4DYQ - chains A and B; structure by X-ray diffraction, 1.50 A resolution.

Chain A (and B):
Protein: Gene 1 protein
From: Shigella phage Sf6
Notes: chain B of this document is another copy of the same molecule, construct and numbering; everything in this record applies to it too
UniProtKB: Q716H4 (Q716H4_BPSFV); residue numbers follow UniProt; this construct covers 1-140
Amino-acid sequence (140 residues; row label = number of the first residue in the row):
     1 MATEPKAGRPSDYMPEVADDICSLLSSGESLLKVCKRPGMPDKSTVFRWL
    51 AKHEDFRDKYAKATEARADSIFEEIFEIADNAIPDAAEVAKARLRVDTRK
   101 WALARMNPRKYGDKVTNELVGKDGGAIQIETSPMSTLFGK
Disordered / not traced: 1-9, 133-140 (chain B: 1-9, 140)
Reported in the primary citation:
  - mutagenesis - K6E, K33E, K59E: abolished binding to DNA
  - mutagenesis - R48A, K59A, E73A, R109E: decreased binding to DNA
  - mutagenesis - D19R: increased binding to DNA
  - self-association interface (contacts with another copy of this molecule); pairs are residue here / residue on that copy: R67-E73 (salt bridge)
  - contacts within the chain: G28-R67 (backbone contact)
  - conformationally variable residues (domain motion, helix shift, side-chain flip): P10 to E65, E54 to N81

Chain A / chain B interface:
Contacting residue pairs (82; chain A residue first):
  S27(A) with K43(B); S44(B), hydrogen bond (backbone-side chain)
  D69(A) with F47(B)
  S70(A) with F47(B)
  F72(A) with W101(B), hydrophobic; A102(B), hydrophobic; M106(B), hydrophobic
  E73(A) with L31(B), hydrogen bond (side chain-backbone); L32(B); R67(B), salt bridge
  E74(A) with L32(B)
  I75(A) with T98(B); W101(B), hydrophobic
  F76(A) with S30(B); R67(B); A102(B), hydrophobic; M106(B), hydrophobic
  E77(A) with L32(B); K36(B), salt bridge
  A79(A) with K91(B); L94(B), hydrophobic; R95(B); T98(B)
  D80(A) with K91(B), hydrogen bond (backbone-side chain); R95(B), salt bridge; R99(B), salt bridge
  N81(A) with K36(B)
  A82(A) with K91(B), hydrogen bond (backbone-side chain)
  P84(A) with A87(B); E88(B)
  D85(A) with A87(B)
  A86(A) with A87(B)
  V89(A) with A87(B); A90(B); K91(B)
  A92(A) with L94(B), hydrophobic
  R93(A) with R93(B); L94(B)
  V96(A) with T98(B)
  K100(A) with W101(B)
  L103(A) with W101(B), hydrophobic
  K110(A) with R105(B)
  Y111(A) with W101(B); R105(B), hydrogen bond (backbone-side chain)
  G112(A) with R105(B), hydrogen bond (backbone-side chain)
  D113(A) with R105(B), salt bridge
  K114(A) with A104(B); P108(B); G112(B); D113(B), hydrogen bond (backbone-backbone)
  V115(A) with D113(B); V115(B), hydrophobic
  T116(A) with D113(B), hydrogen bond (backbone-backbone); K114(B); V115(B), hydrogen bond (backbone-backbone)
  N117(A) with V115(B); N117(B)
  E118(A) with V115(B), hydrogen bond (backbone-backbone); T116(B), hydrogen bond; N117(B), hydrogen bond (backbone-backbone)
  L119(A) with N117(B)
  V120(A) with N117(B), hydrogen bond (backbone-backbone); E118(B); L119(B), hydrogen bond (backbone-backbone)
  G121(A) with E118(B); L119(B)
  K122(A) with E118(B); L119(B); V120(B); G124(B), hydrogen bond (side chain-backbone)
  D123(A) with E118(B), hydrogen bond (backbone-side chain)
  I127(A) with I127(B), hydrophobic
  Q128(A) with A126(B); I127(B), hydrogen bond (backbone-backbone)
  I129(A) with I127(B); I129(B), hydrophobic
  E130(A) with A126(B); I127(B), hydrogen bond (backbone-backbone); Q128(B); I129(B), hydrogen bond (backbone-backbone)
  T131(A) with I129(B)
  S132(A) with I129(B), hydrogen bond (backbone-backbone)
Other interface residues (no listed pair), chain A (43 interface residues in all): G28
Other interface residues (no listed pair), chain B (40 interface residues in all): Y60, I71, E130

In short:
The interface between chain A and chain B involves 43 residues on one side and 40 on the other, with 20
hydrogen bonds and 5 salt bridges. Polar contacts include E73(A)-R67(B), E77(A)-K36(B) and D80(A)-R95(B). From
the paper: R48A, K59A and E73A of chain A, among others, reduce binding to DNA; conformational variability at
P10(A) and E54(A); 8 substitutions were tested in all.
Chain A and chain B are both Gene 1 protein (Shigella phage Sf6); the structure, High resolution crystal
structure of terminase small subunit gp1 of the bacterial virus sf6, was determined by X-ray diffraction (same
publication as 4DYC, 4DYR, 4DZJ and 4DZP).
